6Z6O - chains C and D of the 16 polymer chains in the assembly; structure by electron microscopy, 3.80 A resolution.

== Chain C ==
Protein: HDA1 complex subunit 2
Source organism: Saccharomyces cerevisiae (strain ATCC 204508 / S288c)
Reference sequence: Q06629 (HDA2_YEAST); residues 10-638 here = UniProt positions 10-638
Chain sequence (629 residues; numbered 10 to 638; the number before each row is that of its first residue):
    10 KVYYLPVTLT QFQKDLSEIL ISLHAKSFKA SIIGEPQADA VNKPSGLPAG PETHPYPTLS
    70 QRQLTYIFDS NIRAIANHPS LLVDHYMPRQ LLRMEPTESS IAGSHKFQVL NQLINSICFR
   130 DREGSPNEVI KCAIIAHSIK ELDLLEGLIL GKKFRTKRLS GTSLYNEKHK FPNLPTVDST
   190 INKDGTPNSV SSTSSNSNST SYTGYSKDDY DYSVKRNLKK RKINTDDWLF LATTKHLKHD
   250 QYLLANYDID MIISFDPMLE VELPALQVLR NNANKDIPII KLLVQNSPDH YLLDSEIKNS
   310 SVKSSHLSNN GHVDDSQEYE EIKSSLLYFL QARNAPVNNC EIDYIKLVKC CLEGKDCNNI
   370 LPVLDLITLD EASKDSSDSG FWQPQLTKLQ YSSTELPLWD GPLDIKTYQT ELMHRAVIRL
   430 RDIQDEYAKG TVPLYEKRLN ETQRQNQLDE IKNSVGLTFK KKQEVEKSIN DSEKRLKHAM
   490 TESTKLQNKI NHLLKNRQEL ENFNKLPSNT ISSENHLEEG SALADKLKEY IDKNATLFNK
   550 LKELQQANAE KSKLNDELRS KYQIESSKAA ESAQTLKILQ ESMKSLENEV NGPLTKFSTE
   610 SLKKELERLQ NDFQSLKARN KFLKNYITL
Unresolved in the structure: 43-61, 132-134, 183-210, 309-324, 378-384, 611-618
Disulfide bonds: Cys-359/Cys-366

== Chain D ==
Protein: HDA1 complex subunit 3
Source organism: Saccharomyces cerevisiae (strain ATCC 204508 / S288c)
Reference sequence: Q06623 (HDA3_YEAST); numbering as in UniProt; present here: 28-333, 404-639
Chain sequence (542 residues; row label = number of the first residue in the row; note: 70 numbers in that range are skipped by the numbering (no residue carries them; nothing is unmodelled there)):
    28 SGDYWLPTTM SLYQKELTDQ IVSLHYSDIL RYFETSHYKE DVILESMKTM CLNGSLVATH
    88 PYLLIDHYMP KSLITRDVPA HLAENSGKFS VLRDLINLVQ EYETETAIVC RPGRTMDLLE
   148 ALLLGNKVHI KRYDGHSIKS KQKANDFSCT VHLFSSEGIN FTKYPIKSKA RFDMLICLDT
   208 TVDTSQKDIQ YLLQYKRERK GLERYAPIVR LVAINSIDHC RLFFGKKFDK NSREYLENVT
   268 AAMVILRDRL GTLPPDLRPI YSQKLHYLVE WLENPTVPWP LPDIYPLKQY TSMDVERSLL
   328 TEVHFK
   404 NSSNVNYHLS SGIITHKLIQ SMGEVYMDIC VQKQELDDYS CLDDLQNDHL KFFSNEDEKI
   464 IKEYETVLRT NNENLNRSHE LEVENNLKFS QIETLEKDIE TLKGSLMAQG ETLSKLKDAF
   524 VKTDNVQDEI EKEERVSVSR DTEKKYMEQE IKRAVDAIRE NEEETHKLNE KQNGLESELK
   584 LKFEKSEIST KELNEKIGFL KKELKLENDL NEELVGQLSK TMDNLENLTI PRVRTQ

== How chain C and chain D interact ==
Residue-residue contacts (7; chain C residue first):
  His-501(C) with Gln-530(D)
  Asn-505(C) with Gln-530(D), hydrogen bond
  Glu-508(C) with Phe-523(D); Gln-530(D), hydrogen bond
  Leu-509(C) with Asp-527(D)
  Asn-511(C) with Phe-523(D)
  Lys-514(C) with Lys-520(D)
Interface residues without a listed pair, chain C (7 interface residues in all): Phe-512
Interface residues without a listed pair, chain D (5 interface residues in all): Thr-526

== Overview ==
7 residues of chain C and 5 residues of chain D are in contact, with 2 hydrogen bonds. Polar contacts include
Asn-505(C)/Gln-530(D) and Glu-508(C)/Gln-530(D).
Chain C is HDA1 complex subunit 2 and chain D is HDA1 complex subunit 3, both from Saccharomyces cerevisiae
(strain ATCC 204508 / S288c); the structure, HDAC-TC, was determined by electron microscopy, deposited
together with 6Z6F, 6Z6H and 6Z6P.
